Entry 8YF9 (electron microscopy, 3.12 A resolution); this record covers chains B and C of the 3 polymer chains in the assembly.

== Chain B (and C) ==
Molecule: Capsid protein alpha
Organism: Dragon grouper nervous necrosis virus
Notes: chain C of this document is another copy of the same molecule, construct and numbering; everything in this record applies to it too
UniProtKB: Q9E6H7 (Q9E6H7_9VIRU); residues 1-338 here = UniProt positions 1-338
Sequence (338 residues; row label = number of the first residue in the row):
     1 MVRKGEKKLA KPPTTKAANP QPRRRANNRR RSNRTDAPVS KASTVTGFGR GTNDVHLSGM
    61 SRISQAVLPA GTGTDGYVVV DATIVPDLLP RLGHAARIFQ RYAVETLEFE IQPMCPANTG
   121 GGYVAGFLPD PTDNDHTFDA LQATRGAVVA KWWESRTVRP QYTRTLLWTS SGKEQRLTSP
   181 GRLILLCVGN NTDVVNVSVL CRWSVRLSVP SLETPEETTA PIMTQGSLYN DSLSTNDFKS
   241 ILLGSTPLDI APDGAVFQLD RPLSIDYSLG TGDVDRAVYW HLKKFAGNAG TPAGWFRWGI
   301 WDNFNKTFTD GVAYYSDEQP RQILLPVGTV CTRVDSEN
Disordered / not traced: 1-51, 216-338 (chain C: 1-34, 216-338)
Bound ions: Ca2+ site 1: Gln100, Glu213 (shared with 2 residues of chain A); Ca2+ site 2: Asp130, Asp133 (shared with Gln100(C), Glu213(C) of chain C)
Reported in the primary citation:
  - mutagenesis - I323A: unchanged binding to low pH (5.0)
  - mutagenesis - R276A: unchanged binding to pH 5.0
  - mutagenesis - W301A: decreased stability
  - mutagenesis - W280A, L324A, P326A: abolished binding to low pH (5.0)
  - mutagenesis - Q322A: decreased binding to pH 5.0

== How chain B and chain C interact ==
Pairs across the interface (35; chain B residue first):
  Ala117(B) with Val39(C); Ser40(C)
  Asn118(B) with Val39(C)
  Pro129(B) with Trp168(C); Val209(C), hydrophobic
  Asp130(B) with Gln100(C); Trp168(C); Glu213(C)
  Asp133(B) with Gln100(C), hydrogen bond; Glu213(C)
  Phe138(B) with Phe48(C), hydrophobic
  Asp139(B) with Leu212(C)
  Gln142(B) with Phe48(C)
  Ala143(B) with Ser211(C); Leu212(C)
  Thr144(B) with Gly49(C); Pro210(C)
  Arg145(B) with Gly49(C)
  Gly146(B) with Gly49(C), hydrogen bond (backbone-backbone)
  Ala147(B) with Phe48(C)
  Val149(B) with Val45(C)
  Lys151(B) with Ser40(C); Lys41(C), hydrogen bond (side chain-backbone)
  Trp153(B) with Ser40(C), hydrogen bond; Lys41(C)
  Glu154(B) with Ala42(C); Ser43(C), hydrogen bond (side chain-backbone)
  Arg156(B) with Ser43(C), hydrogen bond
  Lys173(B) with Lys173(C)
  Glu174(B) with Lys173(C)
  Arg176(B) with Trp168(C); Ser170(C), hydrogen bond (side chain-backbone); Ser171(C), hydrogen bond (side chain-backbone); Gly172(C); Thr178(C)
Other interface residues (no listed pair), chain B (28 interface residues in all): Val124, Asp135, Leu141, Val148, Ala150, Gln161, Leu177
Other interface residues (no listed pair), chain C (24 interface residues in all): Asn53, Glu174, Leu177, Thr214

== Summary ==
28 residues of chain B and 24 residues of chain C are in contact, with 8 hydrogen bonds. Among the polar pairs
are Asp133(B)-Gln100(C), Lys151(B)-Lys41(C) and Trp153(B)-Ser40(C). The paper reports that W280A, L324A and
P326A of chain B abolish binding to low pH (5.0); W301A of chain B reduces stability; 7 substitutions were
tested in all.
Both chains are Capsid protein alpha (Dragon grouper nervous necrosis virus). Entry 8YF9 (Cryo-EM structure of
Dragon Grouper nervous necrosis virion at pH6.5 (3.12A)) was determined by electron microscopy, deposited
together with 8YF6, 8YF7 and 8YF8.
